PDB entry 7F8I | X-ray diffraction, 3.37 A resolution | chains A and I of the 5 polymer chains in the assembly

# Chain A (and I)
Name: Major capsid protein L1
Source organism: Human papillomavirus type 6
Notes: chain I of this document is another copy of the same molecule, construct and numbering; everything in this record applies to it too
UniProt: Q9W9C6 (Q9W9C6_9PAPI); residues -1 to 493 here correspond to UniProt positions 6-500 (UniProt number = residue number + 7)
Amino-acid sequence (496 residues; each row starts with the number of its first residue; numbers below 1 keep their minus sign (Met-2 is residue -2)):
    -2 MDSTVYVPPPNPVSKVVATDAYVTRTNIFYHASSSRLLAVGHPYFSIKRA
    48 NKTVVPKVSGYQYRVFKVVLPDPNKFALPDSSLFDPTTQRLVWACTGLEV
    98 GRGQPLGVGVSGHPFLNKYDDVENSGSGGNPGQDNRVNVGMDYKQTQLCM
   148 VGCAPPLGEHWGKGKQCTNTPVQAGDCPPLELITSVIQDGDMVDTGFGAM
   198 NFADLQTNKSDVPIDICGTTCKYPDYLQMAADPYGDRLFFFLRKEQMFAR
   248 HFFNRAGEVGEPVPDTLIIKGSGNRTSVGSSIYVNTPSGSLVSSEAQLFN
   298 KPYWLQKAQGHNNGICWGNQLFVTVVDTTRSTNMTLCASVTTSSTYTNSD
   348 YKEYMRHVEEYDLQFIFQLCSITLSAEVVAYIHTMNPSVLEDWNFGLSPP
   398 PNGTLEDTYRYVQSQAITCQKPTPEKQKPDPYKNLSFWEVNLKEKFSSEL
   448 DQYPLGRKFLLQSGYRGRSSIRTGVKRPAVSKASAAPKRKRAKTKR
Not modelled in the structure: -2 to 11, 393-425, 461-493 (chain I: -2 to 11, 163-173, 393-425, 461-493)
Sequence notes: initiating methionine (-2); conflict Val376 (Met383 in Q9W9C6)

# Chain A / chain I interface
Residue-residue contacts (8; chain A residue first):
  Ser341(A) - Lys267(I)
  Thr342(A) - Ile266(I)
  Thr342(A) - Lys267(I)
  Thr342(A) - Gly268(I)
  Thr342(A) - Ser269(I)
  Tyr343(A) - Ile266(I)
  Tyr343(A) - Lys267(I)  hydrogen bond (backbone-backbone)
  Tyr348(A) - Ile266(I)

# Overview
Chain A and chain I each contribute 4 residues to their interface, with 1 hydrogen bond. Its one hydrogen
bond, Tyr343(A)-Lys267(I), is backbone to backbone.
Chain A and chain I are both Major capsid protein L1 (Human papillomavirus type 6); the structure, Crystal
structure of HPV6 L1 pentamer, was determined by X-ray diffraction together with 7EW5 from the same study.
